PDB entry 7WS5 | electron microscopy, 3.70 A resolution | chains D and E of the 9 polymer chains in the assembly

# Chain D
Name: 510A5 light chain
From: Homo sapiens
Amino-acid sequence (108 residues; numbered 1 to 108; the number before each row is that of its first residue):
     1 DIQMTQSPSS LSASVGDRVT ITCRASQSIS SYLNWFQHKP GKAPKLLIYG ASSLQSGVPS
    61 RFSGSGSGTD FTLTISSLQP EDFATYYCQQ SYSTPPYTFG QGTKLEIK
Cystine bridges: C23-C88

# Chain E
Name: 510A5 heavy chain
From: Homo sapiens
Amino-acid sequence (123 residues; numbered 1 to 123; the number before each row is that of its first residue):
     1 EVQLVESGGG LVQPGRSLRL SCAASGFTFD DYAMHWVRQA PGKGLEWVSG ISWNSDSIDY
    61 ADSVKGRFTI SRDNAKNSLY LQMNSLRAED TALYYCAKDR GYEILTPASF DYWGQGTLVT
   121 VSS
Cystine bridges: C22-C96

# How chain D and chain E interact
Residue-residue contacts - 27 pairs, chain D then chain E:
  N34(D) with S109(E), hydrogen bond
  F36(D) with F110(E), hydrophobic; W113(E)
  H38(D) with Y95(E)
  K42(D) with Q115(E)
  A43(D) with G114(E); Q115(E), hydrogen bond (backbone-side chain)
  P44(D) with Y95(E); W113(E)
  L46(D) with F110(E)
  Y49(D) with R100(E)
  Q55(D) with D111(E)
  Q89(D) with S109(E); F110(E)
  S91(D) with T106(E); P107(E), hydrogen bond (side chain-backbone)
  P96(D) with W47(E); L105(E), hydrophobic
  Y97(D) with W47(E); I104(E), hydrogen bond (side chain-backbone); L105(E); T106(E), hydrogen bond (side chain-backbone)
  F99(D) with L45(E); E46(E); W47(E); F110(E), hydrophobic
  Q101(D) with K43(E)
Interface residues without a listed pair, chain D (18 interface residues in all): Y32, G41, Y87
Interface residues without a listed pair, chain E (22 interface residues in all): H35, V37, Q39, G44, D99, A108

# Overview
Chain D and chain E form an interface of 18 and 22 residues respectively, with 5 hydrogen bonds. Among the
polar pairs are N34(D)-S109(E), A43(D)-Q115(E) and S91(D)-P107(E).
Here chain D is 510A5 light chain and chain E is 510A5 heavy chain, both from Homo sapiens. Entry 7WS5
(Structures of Omicron Spike complexes illuminate broad-spectrum neutralizing antibody development) was
determined by electron microscopy (same publication as 7WS0, 7WS1, 7WS2, 7WS3, 7WS4, 7WS6 and 4 further
entries).
